Entry 6N1V (electron microscopy, 4.00 A resolution); this record covers chains B and a of the 24 polymer chains in the assembly.

Chain B:
Protein: Envelope glycoprotein gp120
Source organism: Human immunodeficiency virus 1
Reference sequence: Q2N0S6 (Q2N0S6_9HIV1); the construct lacks a stretch of the UniProt sequence and is renumbered around it, so the offset changes along the chain: 31-141 = UniProt 30-140; 150-185 = UniProt 141-176; 187-309 = UniProt 186-308; 312-321 = UniProt 309-318; 2 more segments
Sequence (473 residues; numbered 31 to 505 plus 10 insertion-coded residues; 12 numbers in that range are skipped by the numbering (no residue carries them; nothing is unmodelled there); the number before each row is that of its first residue; a row labelled like 185A-185I holds insertion residues (185A, then the next letters in order)):
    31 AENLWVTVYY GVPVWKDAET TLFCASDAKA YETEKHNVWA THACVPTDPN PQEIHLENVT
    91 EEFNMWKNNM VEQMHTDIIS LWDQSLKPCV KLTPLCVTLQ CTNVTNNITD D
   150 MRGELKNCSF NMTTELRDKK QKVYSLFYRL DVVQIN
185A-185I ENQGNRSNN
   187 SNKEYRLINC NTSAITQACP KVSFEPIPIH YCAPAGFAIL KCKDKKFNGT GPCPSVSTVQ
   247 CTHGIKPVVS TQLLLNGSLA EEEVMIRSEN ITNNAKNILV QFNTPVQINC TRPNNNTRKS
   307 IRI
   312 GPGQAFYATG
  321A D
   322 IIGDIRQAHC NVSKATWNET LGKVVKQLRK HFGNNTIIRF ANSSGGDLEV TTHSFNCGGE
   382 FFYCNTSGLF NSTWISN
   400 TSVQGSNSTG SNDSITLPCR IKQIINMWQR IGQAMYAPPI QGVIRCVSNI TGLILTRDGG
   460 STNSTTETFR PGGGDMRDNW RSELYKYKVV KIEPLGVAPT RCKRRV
Disordered / not traced: 185A-185I, 400-410
Differences from the reference sequence: conflict Asn332 (Thr330 in Q2N0S6), Cys501 (Ala498 in Q2N0S6)
Cystine bridges: Cys119-Cys205, Cys126-Cys196, Cys131-Cys157, Cys218-Cys247, Cys228-Cys239, Cys296-Cys331, Cys378-Cys445, Cys385-Cys418
Covalent attachments: glycan linked to Asn88, Asn137, Asn276, Asn332; N-acetylglucosamine (NAG) linked to Asn133, Asn156, Asn160, Asn197, Asn234, Asn262, Asn295, Asn301, Asn339, Asn363, Asn386, Asn392, Asn448

Chain a:
Protein: PGT122 Light chain
Source organism: Homo sapiens
Sequence (107 residues; numbered 7 to 107 plus 6 insertion-coded residues; the number before each row is that of its first residue; a row labelled like 67A-67C holds insertion residues (67A, then the next letters in order)):
     7 APTFVSVAPG QTARITCGEE SLGSRSVIWY QQRPGQAPSL IIYNNNDRPS GIPDRFSGSP
    67 G
67A-67C STF
    68 GTTATLTITS VEAGDEADYY CHIWDSRR
95A-95C PTN
    96 WVFGEGTTLI VL
Disordered / not traced: 7-10
Cystine bridges: Cys23-Cys88

Interface between chain B and chain a:
Contacting residue pairs - 13 pairs, chain B then chain a:
  Thr135(B) - Arg94(a)
  Asn136(B) - Ser93(a)
  Asn136(B) - Arg94(a)
  Asn137(B) - Arg94(a)  hydrogen bond (backbone-backbone)
  Asn137(B) - Arg95(a)
  Asn137(B) - Pro95A(a)
  Ile322(B) - Arg94(a)  hydrogen bond (backbone-side chain)
  Ile323(B) - Phe67C(a)  hydrophobic
  Gly324(B) - Arg94(a)  hydrogen bond (backbone-side chain)
  Asp325(B) - Gly29(a)
  Asp325(B) - Ser30(a)  hydrogen bond
  Asp325(B) - Phe67C(a)
  Asp325(B) - Ser93(a)
Other interface residues (no listed pair), chain B (8 interface residues in all): Ile326
Other interface residues (no listed pair), chain a (8 interface residues in all): Leu28

Overview:
The chain B/chain a interface involves 8 residues from each chain; the contacts include 4 hydrogen bonds.
Polar pairs include Ile322(B)-Arg94(a), Gly324(B)-Arg94(a) and Asp325(B)-Ser30(a). N-acetylglucosamine is
covalently linked to Asn133(B), Asn156(B), Asn160(B), Asn197(B), Asn234(B) and Asn262(B) and 7 more.
Here chain B is Envelope glycoprotein gp120 (Human immunodeficiency virus 1) and chain a is PGT122 Light chain
(Homo sapiens). Entry 6N1V (Cryo-EM structure at 4.0 A resolution of vaccine-elicited antibody A12V163-a.01 in
complex with HIV-1 Env BG505 ...) was determined by electron microscopy (same publication as 6MPH, 6MQC, 6MQE,
6MQM, 6MQR, 6N16 and 4 further entries).
